Entry 3TAF (X-ray diffraction, 3.00 A resolution); this record covers chains A and F of the 3 polymer chains in the assembly.

== Chain A ==
Name: DNA-directed DNA polymerase
From: Escherichia phage RB69
Notes: EC 2.7.7.7, 3.1.11.-
Reference sequence: Q38087 (DPOL_BPR69); numbering as in UniProt (aligned over 1-903)
Amino-acid sequence (906 residues; numbered 1 to 906; the number before each row is that of its first residue):
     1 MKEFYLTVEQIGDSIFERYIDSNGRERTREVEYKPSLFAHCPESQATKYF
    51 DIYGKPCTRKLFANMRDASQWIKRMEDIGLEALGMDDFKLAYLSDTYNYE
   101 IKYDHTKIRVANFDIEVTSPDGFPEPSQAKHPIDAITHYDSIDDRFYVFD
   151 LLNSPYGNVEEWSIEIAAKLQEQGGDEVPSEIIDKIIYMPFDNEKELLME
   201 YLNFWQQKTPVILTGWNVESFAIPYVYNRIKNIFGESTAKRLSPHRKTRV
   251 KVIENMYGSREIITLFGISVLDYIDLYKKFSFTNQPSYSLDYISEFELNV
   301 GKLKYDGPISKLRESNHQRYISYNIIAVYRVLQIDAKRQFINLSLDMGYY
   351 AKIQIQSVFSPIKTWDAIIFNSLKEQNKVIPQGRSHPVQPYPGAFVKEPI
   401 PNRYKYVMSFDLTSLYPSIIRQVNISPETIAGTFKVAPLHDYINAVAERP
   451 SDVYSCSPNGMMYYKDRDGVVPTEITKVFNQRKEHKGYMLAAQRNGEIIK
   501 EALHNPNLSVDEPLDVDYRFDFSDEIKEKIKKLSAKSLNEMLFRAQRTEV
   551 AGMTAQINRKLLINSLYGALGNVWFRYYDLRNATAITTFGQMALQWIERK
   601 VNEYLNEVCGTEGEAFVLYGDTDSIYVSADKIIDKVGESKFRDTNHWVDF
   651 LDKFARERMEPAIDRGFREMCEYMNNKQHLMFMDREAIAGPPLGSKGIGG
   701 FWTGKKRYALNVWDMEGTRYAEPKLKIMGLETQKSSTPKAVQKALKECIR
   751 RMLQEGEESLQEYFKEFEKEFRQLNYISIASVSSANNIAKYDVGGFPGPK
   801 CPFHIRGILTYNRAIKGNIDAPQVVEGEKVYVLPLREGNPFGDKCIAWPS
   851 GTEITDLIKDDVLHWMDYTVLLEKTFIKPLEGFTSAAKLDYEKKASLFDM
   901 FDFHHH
Not modelled in the structure: 905-906
Sequence notes: engineered mutation Ala-222 (Asp in Q38087), Ala-327 (Asp in Q38087); expression tag (904-906)
Swiss-Prot annotation at these positions:
  - region: Thr-248 to Thr-264 (Beta hairpin), Lys-705 to Tyr-708 (Binding of DNA in B-conformation), Leu-897 to Phe-903 (Interaction with the polymerase clamp)
  - binding site (Mg(2+)): Asp-114, Glu-116, Asp-411, Leu-412, Asp-623
  - binding site (substrate): Ser-414 to Tyr-416, Arg-482, Lys-560
  - site: Asp-621 (Optimization of metal coordination by the polymerase active site), Lys-706 (Optimization of metal coordination by the polymerase active site), Asp-714 (Essential for viral replication)
  - mutagenesis: Leu-415 (L415A/G: Decreases base selectivity by several hundred fold; L415G/F: Increased misinsertion, increased mismatch extension and inefficient proofreading; L415M: No effect on base selectivity), Leu-561 (L561A: No effect on the ability to recognize damaged DNA. Increase in probability of nucleotide incorporation), Ser-565 (S565G: Increased incorporation efficiency of correct dNMPs; when associated with A-567), Tyr-567 (Y567A: Inserts both dCMP and dAMP opposite 8-oxoG rapidly and with equal efficiency. 100-fold increase of dAMP and dGMP when situated opposite guanidinohydantoin ...), Asp-621 (D621A: Drastic decrease in the efficiency of incorporation of dGMP), Lys-706 (K706A: Almost complete loss of polymerase activity), Asp-714 (D714A: Complete loss of viral replication)

== Chain F ==
Molecule: 15-nt DNA strand
Sequence (15 nucleotides; row label = number of the first residue in the row):
   101 GCGGCTGTCATACCG

== How chain A and chain F interact ==
Residue-residue contacts (28):
  Asn-284(A) with DC113(F), phosphate contact
  Asp-621(A) with DC114(F), phosphate contact; DG115(F), phosphate contact
  Thr-622(A) with DG115(F), sugar contact
  Asp-623(A) with DG115(F), sugar contact
  Lys-706(A) with DC114(F), hydrogen bond to the base
  Tyr-708(A) with DG115(F), hydrogen bond to the phosphate
  Met-728(A) with DC114(F), phosphate contact; DG115(F), phosphate contact
  Gly-729(A) with DC113(F), phosphate contact; DC114(F), hydrogen bond to the phosphate
  Gln-733(A) with DC113(F), sugar contact
  Lys-734(A) with DC113(F), phosphate contact
  Ser-735(A) with DA112(F), phosphate contact; DC113(F), hydrogen bond to the phosphate
  Ser-736(A) with DA112(F), sugar contact
  Ser-783(A) with DT111(F), sugar contact; DA112(F), phosphate contact
  Ser-784(A) with DT111(F), phosphate contact; DA112(F), hydrogen bond to the phosphate
  Asn-786(A) with DT111(F), hydrogen bond to the phosphate
  Lys-790(A) with DA110(F), phosphate contact
  Tyr-791(A) with DC109(F), hydrogen bond to the phosphate; DA110(F), hydrogen bond to the phosphate
  Lys-800(A) with DT108(F), hydrogen bond to the base; DC109(F), hydrogen bond to the sugar
  His-804(A) with DA110(F), phosphate contact; DT111(F), salt bridge to the phosphate
Other interface residues (no listed pair), chain A (27 interface residues in all): Tyr-619, Ser-624, Tyr-626, Val-782, Ala-785, Asn-787, Pro-802, Lys-829
Other interface residues (no listed pair), chain F (9 interface residues in all): DG107

== In short ==
Chain A and chain F form an interface of 27 and 9 residues respectively; the contacts include 10 hydrogen
bonds and 1 salt bridge. Polar pairs include Lys-706(A)/DC114(F), Lys-800(A)/DT108(F) and Lys-800(A)/DC109(F).
Here chain A is DNA-directed DNA polymerase (Escherichia phage RB69) and chain F is a 15-nt DNA strand. Entry
3TAF (5-fluorocytosine paired with ddGMP in RB69 gp43) was determined by X-ray diffraction (same publication
as 3TAB, 3TAE and 3TAG).
